2UWS - chains H and L of the 3 polymer chains in the assembly; structure by X-ray diffraction, 2.90 A resolution.

Chain H:
Molecule: Reaction center protein H chain
From: Rhodobacter sphaeroides
UniProt: P0C0Y7 (RCEH_RHOSH); residue numbers follow UniProt; this construct covers 1-260
Amino-acid sequence (260 residues; row label = number of the first residue in the row):
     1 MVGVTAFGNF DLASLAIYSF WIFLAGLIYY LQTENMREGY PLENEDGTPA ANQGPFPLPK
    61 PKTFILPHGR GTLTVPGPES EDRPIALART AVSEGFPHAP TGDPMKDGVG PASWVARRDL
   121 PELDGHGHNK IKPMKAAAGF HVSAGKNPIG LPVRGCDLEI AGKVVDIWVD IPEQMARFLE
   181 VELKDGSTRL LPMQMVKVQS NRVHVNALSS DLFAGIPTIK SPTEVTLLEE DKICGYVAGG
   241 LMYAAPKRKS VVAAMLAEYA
Disordered / not traced: 1-10, 252-260

Chain L:
Molecule: Reaction center protein L chain
From: Rhodobacter sphaeroides
UniProt: P0C0Y8 (RCEL_RHOSH); residues 1-281 here = UniProt positions 1-281
Amino-acid sequence (281 residues; row label = number of the first residue in the row):
     1 ALLSFERKYR VPGGTLVGGN LFDFWVGPFY VGFFGVATFF FAALGIILIA WSAVLQGTWN
    61 PQLISVYPPA LEYGLGGAPL AKGGLWQIIT ICATGAFVSW ALREVEICRK LGIGYHIPFA
   121 FAFAILAYLT LVLFRPVMMG AWGYAFPYGI WTHLDWVSNT GYTYGNFHYN PAHMIAISFF
   181 FTNALALALH GALVLSAANP EKGKEMRTPD HEDTFFRDLV GYSIGTLGIH RLGLLLSLSA
   241 VFFSALCMII TGTIWFDQWV DWWQWWVKLP WWANIPGGIN G
Disordered / not traced: 211
Bound ions: bacteriochlorophyll a Mg site 1 near His153 (its only coordinating residue here); bacteriochlorophyll a Mg site 2 near His173 (its only coordinating residue here); Fe ion: His190, His230 (shared with 3 residues of chain M)
Ligand contacts:
  - bacteriochlorophyll a (BCL), molecule 1: Ile46, Tyr128, Leu131, Phe146, Ile150, His153, Leu154, Trp156, Val157
  - bacteriochlorophyll a (BCL), molecule 2: Phe97, Phe121, Ala124, Ile125, Ala127, Tyr128, Leu131, Trp156, Val157, Ser158, Thr160, Gly161, Tyr162, Asn166, Phe167, His168, His173, Ala176, Ile177, Phe180, Phe181, Val241, Ser244, Ala245, Cys247, Met248
  - bacteriochlorophyll a (BCL), molecule 3: Val157, Tyr162, His168, Phe181
  - bacteriochlorophyll a (BCL), molecule 4: His168, Met174, Ile177, Ser178, Phe181, Thr182, Leu185
  - bacteriopheophytin a (BPH), molecule 1: Thr38, Phe41, Ala42, Gly45, Ile49, Ile89, Cys92, Ala93, Ala96, Phe97, Trp100, Glu104, Ile117, Ala120, Phe121, Phe123, Ala124, Tyr128, Phe146, Tyr148, Gly149, Ile150, His153, Phe180, Ser237, Leu238, Val241
  - bacteriopheophytin a (BPH), molecule 2: Phe181, Ala184, Leu185, Ala188, Leu189, Phe216, Leu219, Val220
  - ubiquinone-10 (U10): Phe29, Tyr30, Val31, Gly35, Thr38, Trp100, Arg103
  - ubiquinone-2 (UQ2): Ala186, Leu189, His190, Leu193, Val194, Glu212, Asp213, Phe216, Tyr222, Ser223, Ile224, Gly225, Thr226, Ile229, Leu232

Interface between chain H and chain L:
Residue-residue contacts - 70 pairs, chain H then chain L:
  Gly39(H) - Leu3(L)
  Gly39(H) - Ser4(L)  hydrogen bond (backbone-backbone)
  Gly39(H) - Phe5(L)
  Tyr40(H) - Leu3(L)  hydrophobic
  Leu42(H) - Ala1(L)
  Leu42(H) - Leu2(L)
  Leu42(H) - Leu3(L)  hydrophobic
  Glu43(H) - Ala1(L)  hydrogen bond (backbone-backbone)
  Glu43(H) - Leu2(L)  hydrogen bond (backbone-backbone)
  Glu43(H) - Ser4(L)
  Glu45(H) - Arg7(L)
  Ala50(H) - Ala1(L)
  Lys62(H) - Asn199(L)  hydrogen bond
  Phe64(H) - Ala198(L)
  Phe64(H) - Met206(L)  hydrophobic
  Ile65(H) - Gly203(L)
  Ile65(H) - Lys204(L)
  Ile65(H) - Glu205(L)
  Ile65(H) - Met206(L)  hydrogen bond (backbone-backbone)
  Leu66(H) - Met206(L)  hydrophobic
  Pro67(H) - Glu205(L)
  Pro67(H) - Met206(L)
  His68(H) - Glu205(L)  hydrogen bond (backbone-side chain)
  Glu79(H) - Ser4(L)
  Glu81(H) - Ser4(L)
  Glu81(H) - Phe5(L)
  Glu81(H) - Lys8(L)  salt bridge
  Arg83(H) - Lys8(L)
  Ile85(H) - Lys8(L)
  Leu87(H) - Arg7(L)
  Leu87(H) - Lys8(L)
  Leu87(H) - Val11(L)  hydrophobic
  Ala88(H) - Arg7(L)
  Arg89(H) - Arg7(L)
  Gly95(H) - Phe24(L)
  Gly95(H) - Trp25(L)  hydrogen bond (backbone-backbone)
  Pro97(H) - Arg10(L)
  Pro97(H) - Val11(L)
  Pro97(H) - Pro12(L)
  Pro97(H) - Asp23(L)
  Pro97(H) - Trp25(L)
  His98(H) - Arg7(L)
  His98(H) - Arg10(L)  hydrogen bond (backbone-backbone)
  His98(H) - Val11(L)
  His98(H) - Pro12(L)
  Val109(H) - Lys8(L)
  Gly110(H) - Lys8(L)  hydrogen bond (backbone-backbone)
  Gly110(H) - Tyr9(L)
  Gly110(H) - Val11(L)
  Pro111(H) - Val11(L)
  Pro111(H) - Lys110(L)
  Pro111(H) - Gly112(L)
  Ser113(H) - Lys8(L)
  Ser113(H) - Tyr9(L)
  Trp114(H) - Lys8(L)
  Asp124(H) - Asp210(L)
  Gly125(H) - Thr208(L)
  Gly125(H) - Asp210(L)  hydrogen bond (backbone-side chain)
  Lys130(H) - Pro209(L)
  Pro172(H) - Asp210(L)
  Pro172(H) - Asp213(L)
  Glu173(H) - Pro209(L)
  Glu173(H) - Thr226(L)  hydrogen bond
  Ala238(H) - Gly112(L)
  Met242(H) - Pro12(L)
  Met242(H) - Gly13(L)
  Met242(H) - Gly14(L)
  Met242(H) - Arg109(L)
  Met242(H) - Lys110(L)
  Tyr243(H) - Val11(L)
Other interface residues (no listed pair), chain H (43 interface residues in all): Glu94, Phe96, Ala99, Pro100, Val115, Glu122, Leu123, Met175
Other interface residues (no listed pair), chain L (32 interface residues in all): Leu111, Leu227

In short:
43 residues of chain H face 32 of chain L across their interface; the contacts include 11 hydrogen bonds and 1
salt bridge. Polar contacts include Glu81(H)-Lys8(L), Lys62(H)-Asn199(L) and His68(H)-Glu205(L). Bound to
chain L: 4 copies of bacteriochlorophyll a, bacteriopheophytin a, ubiquinone-2 and ubiquinone-10.
Chain H is Reaction center protein H chain and chain L is Reaction center protein L chain, both from
Rhodobacter sphaeroides; the structure, X-ray high resolution structure of the photosynthetic reaction center
from Rb. sphaeroides at pH 6.5 in ..., was determined by X-ray diffraction together with 2J8C, 2J8D, 2UWT,
2UWU, 2UWV, 2UWW and 7 further entries from the same study.
